2FT1 - chains F and G of the 7 polymer chains in the assembly; structure by X-ray diffraction, 3.90 A resolution.

Chain F (and G):
Molecule: major capsid protein
Source organism: Enterobacteria phage HK97
Notes: chain G of this document is another copy of the same molecule, construct and numbering; everything in this record applies to it too
UniProt: P49861 (COAT_BPHK7); residues 104-385 here = UniProt positions 104-385
Sequence (282 residues; each row starts with the number of its first residue):
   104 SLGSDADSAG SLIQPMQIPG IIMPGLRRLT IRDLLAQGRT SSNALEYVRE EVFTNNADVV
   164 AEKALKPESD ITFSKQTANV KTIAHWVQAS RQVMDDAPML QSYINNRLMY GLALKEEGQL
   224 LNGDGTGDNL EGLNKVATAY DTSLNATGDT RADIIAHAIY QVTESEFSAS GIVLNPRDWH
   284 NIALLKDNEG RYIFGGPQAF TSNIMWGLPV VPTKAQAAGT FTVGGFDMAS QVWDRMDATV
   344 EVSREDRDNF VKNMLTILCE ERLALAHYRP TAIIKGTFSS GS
Disordered / not traced: 104-125, 384-385 (chain G: 104-122, 384-385)
UniProt features mapped onto this chain:
  - cross-link: Lys169 (Isoaspartyl lysine isopeptide (Lys-Asn) (interchain with N-356)), Asn356 (Isoaspartyl lysine isopeptide (Asn-Lys) (interchain with K-169))
  - mutagenesis: Lys169 (K169Y: Loss of ability to form cross-links between subunits), Asn356 (N356D: Loss of cleavage and cross-linking), Cys362 (C362S: No loss in the ability to form cross-links)
Reported in the primary citation:
  - conformationally variable residues (order/disorder transition): Ser104 to Pro127

Chain F / chain G interface:
Pairs across the interface (26):
  Arg194(F) with Glu344(G), salt bridge; Glu363(G), salt bridge
  Gln195(F) with Thr185(G); Arg365(G)
  Asp198(F) with Arg338(G), hydrogen bond (backbone-side chain)
  Asp199(F) with Ser144(G); Asn146(G); Arg338(G), salt bridge; Arg365(G), salt bridge
  Arg347(F) with Glu344(G), salt bridge
  Glu348(F) with Ser346(G), hydrogen bond; Arg347(G); Glu348(G), hydrogen bond (side chain-backbone); Asp349(G); Arg350(G)
  Arg350(F) with Asp349(G); Arg350(G), hydrogen bond (backbone-backbone)
  Asp351(F) with Asp349(G); Arg350(G)
  Phe353(F) with Ser346(G); Asp349(G); Thr359(G); Leu361(G), hydrophobic
  Val354(F) with Trp189(G); Asp349(G)
  Asn356(F) with Glu363(G)
Interface residues without a listed pair, chain G (17 interface residues in all): Ser145, Val345

In short:
Chain F and chain G form an interface of 11 and 17 residues respectively; the contacts include 4 hydrogen
bonds and 5 salt bridges. Polar contacts include Arg194(F)-Glu344(G), Arg194(F)-Glu363(G) and
Asp199(F)-Arg338(G). Curated annotation (UniProt) lists 3 mutagenesis sites on chain F. The paper reports
conformational variability at Ser104(F).
Chain F and chain G are both major capsid protein (Enterobacteria phage HK97); the structure, Bacteriophage
HK97 Head II, was determined by X-ray diffraction together with 2FRP, 2FS3, 2FSY and 2FTE from the same study.
